1CXA - chain A; structure by X-ray diffraction, 2.20 A resolution.

Chain A:
Protein: Cytochrome C2
From: Rhodobacter sphaeroides
UniProtKB: P00095 (CYC2_RHOSH); residues 1-124 here correspond to UniProt positions 22-145 (UniProt number = residue number + 21)
Amino-acid sequence (124 residues; row label = number of the first residue in the row):
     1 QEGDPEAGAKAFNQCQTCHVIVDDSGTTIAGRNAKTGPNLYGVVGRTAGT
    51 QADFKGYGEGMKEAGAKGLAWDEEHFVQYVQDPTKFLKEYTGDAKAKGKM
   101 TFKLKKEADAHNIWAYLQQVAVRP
Covalently attached groups: heme c (HEC) linked to Cys15, Cys18
Metal / ion sites: heme c Fe: His19 (together with imidazole)
Ligand contacts: heme c (HEC): Gln14, His19, Thr36, Gly37, Pro38, Leu40, Val43, Arg46, Ala48, Gly49, Gln51, Phe54, Gly56, Tyr57, Gly58, Met61, Trp71, Phe76, Tyr79, Val80, Gly98, Lys99, Met100, Leu104, Ile113

In short:
Heme c is covalently linked to Cys18.
Chain A is Cytochrome C2 (Rhodobacter sphaeroides); the structure, Crystallization and X-ray structure
determination of cytochrome C2 from rhodobacter sphaeroides in three crystal forms, was determined by X-ray
diffraction, deposited together with 2CXB and 1CXC.
